PDB entry 6OY7 | X-ray diffraction, 3.04 A resolution | chains F and H of the 9 polymer chains in the assembly

# Chain F
Protein: RNA polymerase sigma factor SigA
Organism: Thermus thermophilus
Reference sequence: Q72L95 (SIGA_THET2); numbering as in UniProt (aligned over 1-423)
Sequence (423 residues; numbered 1 to 423; the number before each row is that of its first residue):
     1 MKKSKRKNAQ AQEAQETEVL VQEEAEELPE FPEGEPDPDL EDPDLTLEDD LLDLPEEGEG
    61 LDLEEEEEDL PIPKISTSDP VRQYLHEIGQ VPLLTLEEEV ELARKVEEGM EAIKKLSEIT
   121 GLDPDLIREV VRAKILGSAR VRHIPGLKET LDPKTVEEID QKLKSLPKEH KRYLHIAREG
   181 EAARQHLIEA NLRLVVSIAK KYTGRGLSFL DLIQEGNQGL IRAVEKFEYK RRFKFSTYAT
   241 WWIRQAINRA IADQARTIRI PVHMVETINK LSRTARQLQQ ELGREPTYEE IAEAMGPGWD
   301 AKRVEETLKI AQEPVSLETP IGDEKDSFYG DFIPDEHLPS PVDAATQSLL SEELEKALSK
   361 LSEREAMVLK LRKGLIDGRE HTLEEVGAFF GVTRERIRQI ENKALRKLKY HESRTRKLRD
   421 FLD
Not modelled in the structure: 1-77
Differences from the reference sequence: conflict Thr-46 (Ala in Q72L95)
UniProt features mapped onto this chain:
  - DNA-binding region: Leu-383 to Asn-402 (H-T-H motif)
  - region: Ser-78 to Ile-113 (Sigma-70 factor domain-1)
  - motif: Asp-211 to Gln-214 (Interaction with polymerase core subunit RpoC)

# Chain H
Molecule: 27-nt DNA strand
Sequence (27 nucleotides; each row starts with the number of its first residue; note: 5 numbers in that range are skipped by the numbering (no residue carries them; nothing is unmodelled there); a row labelled like 9A-9G holds insertion residues (9A, then the next letters in order)):
     1 TATAATGGG
 9A-9G AGCTGGC
    15 TCTGATGCAG G
Not modelled in the structure: 9A-9G

# Interface between chain F and chain H
Pairs across the interface (42):
  Asp-79(F) / DG8(H)  hydrogen bond to the base
  Val-81(F) / DG8(H)  base contact
  Arg-82(F) / DG8(H)  hydrogen bond to the base
  Leu-85(F) / DG7(H)  base contact
  Leu-85(F) / DG8(H)  base contact
  His-86(F) / DG7(H)  base contact
  Ile-88(F) / DG7(H)  sugar contact
  Gly-89(F) / DG7(H)  base contact
  Leu-93(F) / DT6(H)  base contact
  Glu-99(F) / DT6(H)  base contact
  Ala-190(F) / DT6(H)  base contact
  Asn-191(F) / DT6(H)  hydrogen bond to the base
  Arg-193(F) / DT6(H)  phosphate contact
  Arg-193(F) / DG7(H)  hydrogen bond to the base
  Leu-194(F) / DA5(H)  sugar contact
  Leu-194(F) / DT6(H)  hydrogen bond to the base
  Val-196(F) / DG8(H)  sugar contact
  Ser-197(F) / DT6(H)  sugar contact
  Lys-200(F) / DG8(H)  salt bridge to the phosphate
  Lys-200(F) / DG9(H)  salt bridge to the phosphate
  Phe-209(F) / DG8(H)  sugar contact
  Lys-226(F) / DT1(H)  base contact
  Lys-226(F) / DA2(H)  hydrogen bond to the base
  Phe-227(F) / DA2(H)  base contact
  Glu-228(F) / DA2(H)  hydrogen bond to the base
  Arg-231(F) / DA2(H)  base contact
  Phe-233(F) / DA2(H)  base contact
  Phe-233(F) / DT3(H)  sugar contact
  Phe-233(F) / DA4(H)  phosphate contact
  Lys-234(F) / DA4(H)  hydrogen bond to the phosphate
  Lys-234(F) / DA5(H)  salt bridge to the phosphate
  Ser-236(F) / DA4(H)  sugar contact
  Ser-236(F) / DA5(H)  hydrogen bond to the phosphate
  Thr-237(F) / DA2(H)  phosphate contact
  Thr-237(F) / DT3(H)  sugar contact
  Thr-237(F) / DA4(H)  hydrogen bond to the phosphate
  Thr-237(F) / DA5(H)  base contact
  Tyr-238(F) / DT1(H)  base contact
  Tyr-238(F) / DA2(H)  stacking on the base
  Thr-240(F) / DA5(H)  hydrogen bond to the base
  Trp-241(F) / DT1(H)  sugar contact
  Arg-244(F) / DA5(H)  base contact
Also at the interface, not in a pair above, chain F (32 interface residues in all): Leu-192, Arg-232, Trp-242

# Overview
The interface between chain F and chain H involves 32 residues on one side and 9 on the other; the contacts
include 11 hydrogen bonds, 3 salt bridges and 1 aromatic stacking contact. Among the polar pairs are
Asp-79(F)/DG8(H), Arg-82(F)/DG8(H) and Asn-191(F)/DT6(H).
Chain F is RNA polymerase sigma factor SigA (Thermus thermophilus) and chain H is a 27-nt DNA strand; the
structure, X-ray crystal structure of a bacterial reiterative transcription complex of pyrG promoter at 7 min,
was determined by X-ray diffraction (same publication as 6OVR, 6OVY, 6OW3, 6OY5, 6OY6, 6P70 and 6P71).
